7BXO - chains B and C of the 8 polymer chains in the assembly; structure by X-ray diffraction, 2.77 A resolution.

Chain B (and C):
Protein: Toxin-antitoxin system toxin HepN family
Organism: Shewanella oneidensis (strain MR-1)
Notes: chain C of this document is another copy of the same molecule, construct and numbering; everything in this record applies to it too
UniProt: Q8ECH6 (Q8ECH6_SHEON); residue numbers follow UniProt; this construct covers 1-133
Amino-acid sequence (133 residues; row label = number of the first residue in the row):
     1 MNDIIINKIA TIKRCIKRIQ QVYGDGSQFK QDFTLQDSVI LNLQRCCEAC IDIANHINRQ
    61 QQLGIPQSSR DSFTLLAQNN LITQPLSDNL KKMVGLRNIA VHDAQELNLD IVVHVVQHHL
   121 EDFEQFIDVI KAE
Unresolved in the structure: 1
Construct notes: engineered mutation A104 (Tyr in Q8ECH6)
Curated features (UniProtKB/Swiss-Prot):
  - active site: R97, H102
  - mutagenesis: C15 (C15R: Loss of toxicity), H56 (H56P: Loss of toxicity), R70 (R70H: Loss of toxicity), V94 (V94G: Loss of toxicity), R97 (R97G: Loss of toxicity), N98 (N98T: Loss of toxicity; when associated with C-104), H102 (H102A: Loss of toxicity), L107 (L107H: Loss of toxicity), H118 (H118P: Loss of toxicity)
From the paper describing this entry:
  - binding site for AMP-PNP: N7, R59, D103
  - mutagenesis - Y104A: decreased growth with Toxin-antitoxin system antidote Mnt family

How chain B and chain C interact:
Pairs across the interface (45; chain B residue first):
  K8(B) - H102(C)
  T11(B) - D103(C)
  R14(B) - D103(C)  salt bridge
  R14(B) - Q105(C)
  C15(B) - D103(C)  hydrogen bond
  R18(B) - F33(C)
  R18(B) - T34(C)
  R18(B) - D37(C)  salt bridge
  V22(B) - T34(C)
  F33(B) - R18(C)
  T34(B) - R18(C)  hydrogen bond
  T34(B) - V22(C)
  T34(B) - T34(C)
  T34(B) - S38(C)
  D37(B) - R18(C)  salt bridge
  D37(B) - S38(C)  hydrogen bond
  D37(B) - L41(C)
  D37(B) - N42(C)  hydrogen bond
  D37(B) - R45(C)  salt bridge
  S38(B) - T34(C)
  S38(B) - D37(C)  hydrogen bond
  I40(B) - L41(C)  hydrophobic
  L41(B) - D37(C)
  L41(B) - I40(C)  hydrophobic
  L41(B) - L41(C)  hydrophobic
  N42(B) - D37(C)  hydrogen bond
  Q44(B) - Q44(C)  hydrogen bond
  Q44(B) - V101(C)
  R45(B) - D37(C)  salt bridge
  R45(B) - I40(C)
  R45(B) - A100(C)
  R45(B) - V101(C)
  R45(B) - H102(C)  hydrogen bond (side chain-backbone)
  R45(B) - D103(C)
  R45(B) - A104(C)
  E48(B) - V101(C)
  D52(B) - H102(C)  salt bridge
  A100(B) - R45(C)  hydrogen bond (backbone-side chain)
  V101(B) - L41(C)  hydrophobic
  V101(B) - R45(C)  hydrogen bond (backbone-side chain)
  V101(B) - E48(C)
  H102(B) - K8(C)
  H102(B) - E48(C)  salt bridge
  A104(B) - R45(C)
  Q105(B) - R14(C)  hydrogen bond

Overview:
Chain B and chain C form an interface of 22 and 20 residues respectively; the contacts include 11 hydrogen
bonds and 7 salt bridges. Polar pairs include R14(B)-D103(C), R18(B)-D37(C) and D37(B)-R45(C). The paper
reports a binding site for AMP-PNP at N7(B), R59(B) and D103(B); Y104A of chain B reduces growth with
Toxin-antitoxin system antidote Mnt family.
Both chains are Toxin-antitoxin system toxin HepN family (Shewanella oneidensis (strain MR-1)). Entry 7BXO
(Crystal structure of the toxin-antitoxin with AMP-PNP) was determined by X-ray diffraction (same publication
as 6M6U, 6M6V and 6M6W).
